3LF2 - chains A and B of the 4 polymer chains in the assembly; structure by X-ray diffraction, 2.30 A resolution.

== Chain A (and B) ==
Molecule: Short Chain OxidoReductase Q9HYA2
From: Pseudomonas aeruginosa
Notes: chain B of this document is another copy of the same molecule, construct and numbering; everything in this record applies to it too
Reference sequence: Q9HYA2 (Q9HYA2_PSEAE); residue numbers follow UniProt; this construct covers 1-265
Chain sequence (265 residues; each row starts with the number of its first residue):
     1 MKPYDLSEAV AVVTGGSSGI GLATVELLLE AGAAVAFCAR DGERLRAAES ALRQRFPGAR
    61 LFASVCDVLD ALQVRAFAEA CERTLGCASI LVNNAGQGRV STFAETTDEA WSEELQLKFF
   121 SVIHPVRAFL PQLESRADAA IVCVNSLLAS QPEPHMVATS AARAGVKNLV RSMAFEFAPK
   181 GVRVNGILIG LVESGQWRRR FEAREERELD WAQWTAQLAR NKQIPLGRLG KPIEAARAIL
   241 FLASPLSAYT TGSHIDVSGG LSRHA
Unresolved in the structure: 1-2, 204-209 (chain B: 1-2)
Small-molecule neighbours: NADPH (NDP; NADPH dihydro-nicotinamide-adenine-dinucleotide phosphate): Gly-15, Gly-16, Ser-17, Ser-18, Cys-38, Ala-39, Arg-40, Asp-41, Arg-44, Cys-66, Asp-67, Val-68, Leu-69, Asn-94, Ala-95, Gly-96, Gln-97
What the authors report for this chain:
  - binding site for NADPH: Arg-40, Asp-41
  - catalytic residues: Lys-118, Ser-146, Thr-159, Arg-163 (by similarity / conservation)
  - conformationally variable residues (side-chain flip): Thr-159
  - contacts within the chain: Thr-159/Arg-163

== How chain A and chain B interact ==
Contacting residue pairs (57):
  Pro-3(A) with Tyr-4(B), hydrophobic
  Lys-167(A) with Ala-265(B), hydrogen bond (side chain-backbone)
  Asn-168(A) with Ala-265(B)
  Arg-171(A) with Gly-260(B), hydrogen bond (side chain-backbone); Ser-262(B), hydrogen bond (side chain-backbone); Arg-263(B)
  Ala-178(A) with Pro-225(B); Leu-226(B), hydrophobic
  Leu-191(A) with Tyr-249(B), hydrogen bond (backbone-side chain)
  Ile-224(A) with Tyr-249(B)
  Pro-225(A) with Ala-178(B)
  Leu-226(A) with Ala-248(B); Tyr-249(B), hydrophobic; Thr-251(B)
  Arg-228(A) with Ala-248(B), hydrogen bond (side chain-backbone); Tyr-249(B), hydrogen bond (backbone-side chain)
  Leu-229(A) with Tyr-249(B)
  Gly-230(A) with Tyr-249(B), hydrogen bond (backbone-side chain)
  Glu-234(A) with Ala-248(B); Tyr-249(B)
  Arg-237(A) with Phe-241(B); Leu-246(B)
  Ala-238(A) with Phe-241(B), hydrophobic
  Phe-241(A) with Arg-237(B); Ala-238(B), hydrophobic; Phe-241(B), hydrophobic
  Leu-246(A) with Arg-237(B)
  Ala-248(A) with Leu-226(B); Arg-228(B), hydrogen bond (backbone-side chain); Glu-234(B)
  Tyr-249(A) with Leu-191(B), hydrogen bond (side chain-backbone); Ile-224(B); Leu-226(B), hydrophobic; Arg-228(B), hydrogen bond (side chain-backbone); Leu-229(B); Gly-230(B), hydrogen bond (side chain-backbone); Glu-234(B); Val-257(B); Ser-258(B); Gly-259(B), hydrogen bond (backbone-backbone)
  Thr-250(A) with Asp-256(B), hydrogen bond (side chain-backbone)
  Thr-251(A) with Gly-259(B); Gly-260(B)
  Ser-253(A) with Asp-256(B)
  Asp-256(A) with Thr-250(B), hydrogen bond (backbone-side chain); Ser-253(B)
  Val-257(A) with Tyr-249(B)
  Ser-258(A) with Tyr-249(B)
  Gly-259(A) with Tyr-249(B), hydrogen bond (backbone-backbone); Thr-251(B)
  Gly-260(A) with Arg-171(B), hydrogen bond (backbone-side chain); Thr-251(B)
  Ser-262(A) with Arg-171(B), hydrogen bond (backbone-side chain)
  Arg-263(A) with Arg-171(B)
  Ala-265(A) with Lys-167(B), hydrogen bond (backbone-side chain); Asn-168(B); Arg-171(B)
Interface residues without a listed pair, chain A (35 interface residues in all): Phe-175, Arg-183, His-254, Ile-255, His-264
Interface residues without a listed pair, chain B (37 interface residues in all): Pro-3, Phe-175, Arg-183, Pro-245, His-254, Ile-255, His-264

== Overview ==
35 residues of chain A and 37 residues of chain B are in contact, with 18 hydrogen bonds. Among the polar
pairs are Lys-167(A)/Ala-265(B), Arg-171(A)/Gly-260(B) and Arg-171(A)/Ser-262(B). Chain A binds NADPH. The
paper reports catalytic residues Lys-118(A), Ser-146(A) and Thr-159(A) among others; a binding site for NADPH
at Arg-40(A) and Asp-41(A).
Both chains are Short Chain OxidoReductase Q9HYA2 (Pseudomonas aeruginosa). Entry 3LF2 (NADPH Bound Structure
of the Short Chain Oxidoreductase Q9HYA2 from Pseudomonas aeruginosa PAO1 Containing an Atypical ...) was
determined by X-ray diffraction together with 3LF1 from the same study.
